Entry 2B5W (X-ray diffraction, 1.60 A resolution); this record covers chain A.

# Chain A
Molecule: glucose dehydrogenase
Source organism: Haloferax mediterranei
Notes: EC 1.1.1.47
Reference sequence: Q977U7 (Q977U7_HALME); residues 1-357 here = UniProt positions 1-357
Sequence (357 residues; each row starts with the number of its first residue):
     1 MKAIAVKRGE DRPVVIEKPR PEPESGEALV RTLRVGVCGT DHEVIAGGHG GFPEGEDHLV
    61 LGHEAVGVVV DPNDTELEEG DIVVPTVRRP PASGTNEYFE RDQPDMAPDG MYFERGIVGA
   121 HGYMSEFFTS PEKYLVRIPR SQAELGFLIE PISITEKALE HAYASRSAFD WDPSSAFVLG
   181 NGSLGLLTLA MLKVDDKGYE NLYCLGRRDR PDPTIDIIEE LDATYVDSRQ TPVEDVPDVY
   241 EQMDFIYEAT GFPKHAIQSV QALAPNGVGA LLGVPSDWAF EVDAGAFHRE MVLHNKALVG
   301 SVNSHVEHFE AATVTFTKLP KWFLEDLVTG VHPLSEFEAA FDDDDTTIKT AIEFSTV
Sequence notes: engineered mutation Cys38 (Asp in Q977U7)
Metal / ion sites: Zn2+: Cys38, His63, Glu64; K+ site 1: Asp172, Pro173, Lys197, Gly198; K+ site 2: Pro237, Asp238, Tyr240; K+ site 3 near Thr315 (its only coordinating residue here); K+ site 4: Asp344, Thr347
Ligand contacts:
  - citrate anion (FLC): Leu205, Ser228, Pro232, Glu234, Phe252, Lys254, His255
  - NADP (NAP; NADP nicotinamide-adenine-dinucleotide phosphate): Cys38, Gly39, Thr40, Glu43, Ile154, Gly180, Asn181, Gly182, Ser183, Leu184, Gly185, Leu205, Gly206, Arg207, Arg208, Ser228, Ala249, Thr250, Gly251, Phe252, His255, Leu272, Gly273, Val274, Val292, Ser301, Val302, Asn303, Asp345
Swiss-Prot annotation at these positions:
  - binding site (substrate): Thr40, His49, Glu114, Glu150, Asn303
  - binding site (Zn(2+)): His63, Glu64, Glu150
  - binding site (NADP(+)): Asn181 to Leu184, Arg207, Arg208, Ser228, Leu272 to Val274, Ser301 to Asn303
From the paper describing this entry:
  - K+ coordination: Asp172
  - binding site for citrate anion: Lys254, His255
  - binding site for NADP: Arg207, Arg208
  - K+ coordination through a water molecule: Asp345

# In short
Chain A binds citrate anion and NADP. Cys38, His63 and Glu64 form the Zn2+ site. UniProt lists 5
substrate-binding residues, 3 Zn2+-binding residues and 13 NADP+-binding residues. The paper reports a binding
site for citrate anion at Lys254 and His255; a binding site for NADP at Arg207 and Arg208.
Chain A is glucose dehydrogenase (Haloferax mediterranei); the structure, Crystal structure of D38C glucose
dehydrogenase mutant from Haloferax mediterranei, was determined by X-ray diffraction, deposited together with
2B5V.
